Entry 1JFI (X-ray diffraction, 2.62 A resolution); this record covers chains B and C of the 5 polymer chains in the assembly.

Chain B:
Name: Transcription Regulator NC2 beta chain
Organism: Homo sapiens
UniProtKB: Q01658 (TBAP_HUMAN); residues 101-276 here correspond to UniProt positions 1-176 (UniProt number = residue number - 100)
Chain sequence (179 residues; each row starts with the number of its first residue):
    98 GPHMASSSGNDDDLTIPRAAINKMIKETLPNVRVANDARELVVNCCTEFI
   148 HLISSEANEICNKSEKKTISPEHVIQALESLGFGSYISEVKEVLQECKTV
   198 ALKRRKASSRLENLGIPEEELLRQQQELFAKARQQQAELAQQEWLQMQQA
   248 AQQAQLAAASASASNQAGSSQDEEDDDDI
Unresolved in the structure: 98-108, 244-276
Construct notes: cloning artifact (98-100)
Curated features (UniProtKB/Swiss-Prot):
  - motif: K200 to K203 (Nuclear localization signal)
  - modified residue: A102 (N-acetylalanine), S205 (Phosphoserine), S206 (Phosphoserine), S266 (Phosphoserine), S267 (Phosphoserine)
Reported in the primary citation:
  - contacts within the chain: F180-Y183
  - binding site for the 19-nt DNA strand: K163, K164, T165, K195
  - mutagenesis - Q221E, Q223E: unchanged binding to Tata-box-binding protein (tbp) (chain C)
  - binding site for the 19-nt DNA strand: R201
  - post-translational modification sites: S205, S206 (proposed by the authors, not directly observed)

Chain C:
Name: Tata-box-binding protein (tbp)
Organism: Homo sapiens
UniProtKB: P20226 (TBP_HUMAN); residues 359-539 here correspond to UniProt positions 159-339 (UniProt number = residue number - 200)
Chain sequence (185 residues; numbered 355 to 539; the number before each row is that of its first residue):
   355 GSHMSGIVPQLQNIVSTVNLGCKLDLKTIALRARNAEYNPKRFAAVIMRI
   405 REPRTTALIFSSGKMVCTGAKSEEQSRLAARKYARVVQKLGFPAKFLDFK
   455 IQNMVGSCDVKFPIRLEGLVLTHQQFSSYEPELFPGLIYRMIKPRIVLLI
   505 FVSGKVVLTGAKVRAEIYEAFENIYPILKGFRKTT
Unresolved in the structure: 355, 539
Construct notes: cloning artifact (355-358)
Curated features (UniProtKB/Swiss-Prot):
  - binding site (DNA): N367, R403, K418, N457, R494

How chain B and chain C interact:
Residue-residue contacts (25):
  E215(B) with I496(C); R499(C), salt bridge
  L218(B) with Q479(C); F480(C), hydrophobic; I496(C), hydrophobic
  L219(B) with I496(C); K497(C)
  Q221(B) with Q479(C), hydrogen bond
  Q222(B) with F480(C); Y493(C), hydrogen bond; R494(C), hydrogen bond (side chain-backbone); M495(C); I496(C), hydrogen bond (side chain-backbone)
  L225(B) with T476(C); H477(C); F480(C), hydrophobic
  F226(B) with Y493(C); M495(C), hydrophobic; I531(C), hydrophobic
  A229(B) with I531(C), hydrophobic
  R230(B) with N527(C); P530(C)
  Q233(B) with P530(C), hydrogen bond (side chain-backbone); K533(C); G534(C)
Interface residues without a listed pair, chain B (14 interface residues in all): K164, Q223, Q232, Q238
Interface residues without a listed pair, chain C (18 interface residues in all): S356, P394, I528
The authors on this interface:
  - residue pairs: E215(B)-I496(C), E215(B)-R499(C), L218(B)-F480(C), L218(B)-I496(C), L219(B)-K497(C), Q221(B)-Q479(C), Q222(B)-Y493(C), Q222(B)-R494(C), Q222(B)-I496(C), L225(B)-H477(C), L225(B)-F480(C), F226(B)-M495(C), F226(B)-I531(C), A229(B)-I531(C), R230(B)-N527(C), Q233(B)-P530(C)
  - interface residues, chain B: E215(B)

Overview:
The interface between chain B and chain C involves 14 residues on one side and 18 on the other; the contacts
include 5 hydrogen bonds and 1 salt bridge. Polar contacts include E215(B)-R499(C), Q221(B)-Q479(C) and
Q222(B)-Y493(C). The paper describes contacts between E215(B) and I496(C), E215(B) and R499(C) and L218(B) and
F480(C) among others. From the paper: a binding site for the 19-nt DNA strand at K163(B), K164(B) and T165(B)
among others; Q221E and Q223E of chain B leave binding to Tata-box-binding protein (tbp) (chain C) unchanged.
Chain B is Transcription Regulator NC2 beta chain and chain C is Tata-box-binding protein (tbp), both from
Homo sapiens; the structure, Crystal Structure of the NC2-TBP-DNA Ternary Complex, was determined by X-ray
diffraction.
